6M6G - chains l and o of the 22 polymer chains in the assembly; structure by electron microscopy, 5.39 A resolution (low resolution: residue-level contacts below are approximate; hydrogen-bond / salt-bridge calls are withheld).

[Chain l]
Protein: Capsid vertex component 2
From: Human herpesvirus 2
UniProtKB: P89448 (CVC2_HHV2H); numbering as in UniProt (aligned over 1-585)
Chain sequence (585 residues; numbered 1 to 585; the number before each row is that of its first residue):
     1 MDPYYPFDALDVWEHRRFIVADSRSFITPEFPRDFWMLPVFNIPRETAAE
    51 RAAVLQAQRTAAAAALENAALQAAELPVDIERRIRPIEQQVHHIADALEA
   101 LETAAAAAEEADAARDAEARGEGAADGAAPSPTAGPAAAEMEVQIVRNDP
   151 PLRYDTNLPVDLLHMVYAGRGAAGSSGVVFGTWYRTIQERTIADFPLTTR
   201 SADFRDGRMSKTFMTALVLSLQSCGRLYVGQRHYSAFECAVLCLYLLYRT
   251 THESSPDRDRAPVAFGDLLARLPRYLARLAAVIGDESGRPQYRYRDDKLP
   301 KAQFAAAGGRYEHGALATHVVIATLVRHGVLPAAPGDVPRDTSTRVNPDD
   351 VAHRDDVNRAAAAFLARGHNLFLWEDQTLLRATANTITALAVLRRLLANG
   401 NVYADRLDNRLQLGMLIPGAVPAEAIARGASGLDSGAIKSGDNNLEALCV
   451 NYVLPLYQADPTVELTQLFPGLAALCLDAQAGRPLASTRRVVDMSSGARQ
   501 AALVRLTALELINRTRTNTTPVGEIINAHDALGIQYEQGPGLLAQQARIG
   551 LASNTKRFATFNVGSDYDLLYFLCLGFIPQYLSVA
Unresolved in the structure: 95-585

[Chain o]
Protein: Large tegument protein deneddylase
From: Human herpesvirus 2
Notes: EC 3.4.19.12, 3.4.22.-
UniProtKB: P89459 (LTP_HHV2H); residues 1-3122 here = UniProt positions 1-3122
Chain sequence (3122 residues; row label = number of the first residue in the row):
     1 MIPAALPHPTMKRQGDRDIVVTGVRNQFATDLEPGGSVSCMRSSLSFLSL
    51 LFDVGPRDVLSAEAIEGCLVEGGEWTRAAAGSGPPRMCSIIELPNFLEYP
   101 AARGGLRCVFSRVYGEVGFFGEPTAGLLETQCPAHTFFAGPWAMRPLSYT
   151 LLTIGPLGMGLYRDGDTAYLFDPHGLPAGTPAFIAKVRAGDVYPYLTYYA
   201 HDRPKVRWAGAMVFFVPSGPGAVAPADLTAAALHLYGASETYLQDEPFVE
   251 RRVAITHPLRGEIGGLGALFVGVVPRGDGEGSGPVVPALPAPTHVQTPGA
   301 DRPPEAPRGASGPPDTPQAGHPNRPPDDVWAAALEGTPPAKPSAPDAAAS
   351 GPPHAAPPPQTPAGDAAEEAEDLRVLEVGAVPVGRHRARYSTGLPKRRRP
   401 TWTPPSSVEDLTSGERPAPKAPPAKAKKKSAPKKKAPVAAEVPASSPTPI
   451 AATVPPAPDTPPQSGQGGGDDGPASPSSPSVLETLGARRPPEPPGADLAQ
   501 LFEVHPNVAATAVRLAARDAALAREVAACSQLTINALRSPYPAHPGLLEL
   551 CVIFFFERVLAFLIENGARTHTQAGVAGPAAALLDFTLRMLPRKTAVGDF
   601 LASTRMSLADVAAHRPLIQHVLDENSQIGRLALAKLVLVARDVIRETDAF
   651 YGDLADLDLQLRAAPPANLYARLGEWLLERSRAHPNTLFAPATPTHPEPL
   701 LHRIQALAQFARGEEMRVEAEAREMREALDALARGVDSVSQRAGPLTVMP
   751 VPAAPGAGGRAPCPPALGPEAIQARLEDVRIQARRAIESAVKEYFHRGAV
   801 YSAKALQASDSHDCRFHVASAAVVPMVQLLESLPAFDQHTRDVAQRAALP
   851 PPPPLATSPQAILLRDLLQRGQPLDAPEDLAAWLSVLTDAATQGLIERKP
   901 LEELARSIHGINDQQARRSSGLAELQRFDALDAALAQQLDSDAAFVPATG
   951 PAPYVDGGGLSPEATRMAEDALRQARAMEAAKMTAELAPEARSRLRERAH
  1001 ALEAMLNDARERAKVAHDAREKFLHKLQGVLRPLPDFVGLKACPAVLATL
  1051 RASLPAGWTDLADAVRGPPPEVTAALRADLWGLLGQYREALEHPTPDTAT
  1101 ALAGLHPAFVVVLKTLFADAPETPVLVQFFSDHAPTIAKAVSNAINAGSA
  1151 AVATASPAATVDAAVRAHGALADAVSALGAAARDPASPLSFLAVLADSAA
  1201 GYVKATRLALEARGAIDELTTLGSAAADLVVQARRACAQPEGDHAALIDA
  1251 AARATTAARESLAGHEAGFGGLLHAEGTAGDHSPSGRALQELGKVIGATR
  1301 RRADELEAAVADLTAKMAAQRARGSSERWAAGVEAALDRVENRAEFDVVE
  1351 LRRLQALAGTHGYNPRDFRKRAEQALAANAEAVTLALDTAFAFNPYTPEN
  1401 QRHPMLPPLAAIHRLGWSAAFHAAAETYADMFRVDAEPLARLLRIAEGLL
  1451 EMAQAGDGFIDYHEAVGRLADDMTSVPGLRRYVPFFQHGYADYVELRDRL
  1501 DAIRADVHRALGGVPLDLAAAAEQISAARNDPEATAELVRTGVTLPCPSE
  1551 DALVACAAALERVDQSPVKNTAYAEYVAFVTRQDTAETKDAVVRAKQQRA
  1601 EATERVMAGLREALAARERRAQIEAEGLANLKTMLKVVAVPATVAKTLDQ
  1651 ARSVAEIADQVEVLLDQTEKTRELDVPAVIWLEHAQRTFETHPLSAARGD
  1701 GPGPLARHAGRLGALFDTRRRVDALRRSLEEAEAEWDEVWGRFGRVRGGA
  1751 WKSPEGFRAMHEQLRALQDTTNTVSGLRAQPAYERLSARYQGVLGAKGAE
  1801 RAEAVEELGARVTKHTALCARLRDEVVRRVPWEMNFDALGGLLAEFDAAA
  1851 ADLAPWAVEEFRGARELIQYRMGLYSAYARAGGQTGAGAESAPAPLLVDL
  1901 RALDARARASSSPEGHEVDPQLLRRRGEAYLRAGGDPGPLVLREAVSALD
  1951 LPFATSFLAPDGTPLQYALCFPAVTDKLGALLMRPEAACVRPPLPTDVLE
  2001 SAPTVTAMYVLTVVNRLQLALSDAQAANFQLFGRFVRHRQATWGASMDAA
  2051 AELYVALVATTLTREFGCRWAQLGWASGAAAPRPPPGPRGSQRHCVAFNE
  2101 NDVLVALVAGVPEHIYNFWRLDLVRQHEYMHLTLERAFEDAAESMLFVQR
  2151 LTPHPDARIRVLPTFLDGGPPTRGLLFGTRLADWRRGKLSETDPLAPWRS
  2201 ALELGTQRRDVPALGKLSPAQALAAVSVLGRMCLPSAALAALWTCMFPDD
  2251 YTEYDSFDALLAARLESGQTLGPAGGREASLPEAPHALYRPTGQHVAVLA
  2301 AATHRTPAARVTAMDLVLAAVLLGAPVVVALRNTTAFSRESELELCLTLF
  2351 DSRPGGPDAALRDVVSSDIETWAVGLLHTDLNPIENACLAAQLPRLSALI
  2401 AERPLADGPPCLVLVDISMTPVAVLWEAPEPPGPPDVRFVGSEATEELPF
  2451 VATAGDVLAASAADADPFFARAILGRPFDASLLTGELFPGHPVYQRPLAD
  2501 EAGPSAPTAARDPRDLAGGDGGSGPEDPAAPPARQADPGVLAPTLLTDAT
  2551 TGEPVPPRMWAWIHGLEELASDDAGGPTPNPAPALLPPPATDQSVPTSQY
  2601 APRPIGPAATARETRPSVPPQQNTGRVPVAPRDDPRPSPPTPSPPADAAL
  2651 PPPAFSGSAAAFSAAVPRVRRSRRTRAKSRAPRASAPPEGWRPPALPAPV
  2701 APVAASARPPDQPPTPESAPPAWVSALPLPPGPASARGAFPAPTLAPIPP
  2751 PPAEGAVVPGGDRRRGRRQTTAGPSPTPPRGPAAGPPRRLTRPAVASLSA
  2801 SLNSLPSPRDPADHAAAVSAAAAAVPPSPGLAPPTSAVQTSPPPLAPGPV
  2851 APSEPLCGWVVPGGPVARRPPPQSPATKPAARTRIRARSVPQPPLPQPPL
  2901 PQPPLPQPPLPQPPLPQPPLPQPPLPQPPLPQPPLPQPPLPQPPLPPVTR
  2951 TLTPQSRDSVPTPESPTHTNTHLPVSAVTSWASSLALHVDSAPPPASLLQ
  3001 TLHISSDDEHSDADSLRFSDSDDTEALDPLPPEPHLPPADEPPGPLAADH
  3051 LQSPHSQFGPLPVQANAVLSRRYVRSTGRSALAVLIRACRRIQQQLQRTR
  3101 RALFQRSNAVLTSLHHVRMLLG
Unresolved in the structure: 1-3074, 3122
Curated features (UniProtKB/Swiss-Prot):
  - region: Leu548 to Gly578 (Interaction with inner tegument protein)
  - active site: Cys40, Asp172, His174
  - site: Gln27 (Important for catalytic activity)

[How chain l and chain o interact]
Residue-residue contacts (28; chain l residue first):
  Arg59(l) - Leu3121(o)
  Ala63(l) - Arg3118(o)
  Leu66(l) - Val3117(o)
  Leu66(l) - Arg3118(o)
  Glu67(l) - His3115(o)
  Glu67(l) - Arg3118(o)
  Ala73(l) - Leu3111(o)
  Ala73(l) - Leu3114(o)
  Ala74(l) - Leu3111(o)
  Leu76(l) - Phe3104(o)
  Leu76(l) - Ser3107(o)
  Pro77(l) - Phe3104(o)
  Pro77(l) - Leu3111(o)
  Ile80(l) - Arg3100(o)
  Ile80(l) - Phe3104(o)
  Glu81(l) - Arg3100(o)
  Ile84(l) - Leu3096(o)
  Ile84(l) - Thr3099(o)
  Ile84(l) - Arg3100(o)
  Arg85(l) - Arg3100(o)
  Ile87(l) - Leu3096(o)
  Glu88(l) - Gln3097(o)
  Gln90(l) - Gln3093(o)
  Val91(l) - Gln3093(o)
  His93(l) - Arg3090(o)
  Ile94(l) - Cys3089(o)
  Ile94(l) - Arg3090(o)
  Ile94(l) - Gln3093(o)
Also at the interface, not in a pair above, chain l (19 interface residues in all): His92

[Summary]
19 residues of chain l face 15 of chain o across their interface. UniProt lists 3 active-site residues on
chain o.
Chain l is Capsid vertex component 2 and chain o is Large tegument protein deneddylase, both from Human
herpesvirus 2; the structure, Structure of HSV2 viron capsid portal vertex, was determined by electron
microscopy, deposited together with 6M6H and 6M6I.
